PDB entry 8TSW | electron microscopy, 3.10 A resolution | chains C and D of the 12 polymer chains in the assembly

Chain C (and D):
Molecule: Transport permease protein
From: Caldimonas thermodepolymerans
Notes: chain D of this document is another copy of the same molecule, construct and numbering; everything in this record applies to it too
UniProt: A0A2S5T447 (A0A2S5T447_9BURK); residues 4-271 here correspond to UniProt positions 2-269 (UniProt number = residue number - 2)
Chain sequence (274 residues; each row starts with the number of its first residue; numbers below 1 keep their minus sign (Met-2 is residue -2)):
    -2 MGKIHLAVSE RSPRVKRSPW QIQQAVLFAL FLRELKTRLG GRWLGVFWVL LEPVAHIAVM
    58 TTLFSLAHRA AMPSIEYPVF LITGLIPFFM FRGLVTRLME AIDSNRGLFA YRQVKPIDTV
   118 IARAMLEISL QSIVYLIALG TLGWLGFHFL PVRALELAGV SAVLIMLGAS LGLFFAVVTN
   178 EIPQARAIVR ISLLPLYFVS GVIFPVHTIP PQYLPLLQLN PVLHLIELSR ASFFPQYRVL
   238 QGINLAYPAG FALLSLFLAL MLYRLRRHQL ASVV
Unresolved in the structure: -2 to 13, 269-271
Differences from the reference sequence: initiating methionine (-2); expression tag (-1 to 3)
What the authors report for this chain:
  - mutagenesis - R89K: decreased stability

Interface between chain C and chain D:
Contacting residue pairs - 5 pairs, chain C then chain D:
  Leu60(C) - Tyr210(D)  hydrophobic
  Arg187(C) - Ile188(D)
  Ile188(C) - Arg187(D)
  Ile188(C) - Ile188(D)  hydrophobic
  Tyr210(C) - Leu60(D)  hydrophobic
Other interface residues (no listed pair), chain C (5 interface residues in all): Leu191
Other interface residues (no listed pair), chain D (5 interface residues in all): Leu191

Summary:
The chain C/chain D interface involves 5 residues from each chain. The paper reports that R89K of chain C
reduces stability.
Both chains are Transport permease protein (Caldimonas thermodepolymerans). Entry 8TSW (S. thermodepolymerans
KpsMT-KpsE Apo 1) was determined by electron microscopy together with 8TSH, 8TSI, 8TSL, 8TT3 and 8TUN from the
same study.
